6BAT - chains A and C of the 3 polymer chains in the assembly; structure by X-ray diffraction, 3.40 A resolution.

[Chain A (and C)]
Protein: Glutamate transporter homolog
Organism: Pyrococcus horikoshii
Notes: chain C of this document is another copy of the same molecule, construct and numbering; everything in this record applies to it too
UniProtKB: O59010 (GLT_PYRHO); residues 1-417 here = UniProt positions 1-417
Amino-acid sequence (420 residues; row label = number of the first residue in the row):
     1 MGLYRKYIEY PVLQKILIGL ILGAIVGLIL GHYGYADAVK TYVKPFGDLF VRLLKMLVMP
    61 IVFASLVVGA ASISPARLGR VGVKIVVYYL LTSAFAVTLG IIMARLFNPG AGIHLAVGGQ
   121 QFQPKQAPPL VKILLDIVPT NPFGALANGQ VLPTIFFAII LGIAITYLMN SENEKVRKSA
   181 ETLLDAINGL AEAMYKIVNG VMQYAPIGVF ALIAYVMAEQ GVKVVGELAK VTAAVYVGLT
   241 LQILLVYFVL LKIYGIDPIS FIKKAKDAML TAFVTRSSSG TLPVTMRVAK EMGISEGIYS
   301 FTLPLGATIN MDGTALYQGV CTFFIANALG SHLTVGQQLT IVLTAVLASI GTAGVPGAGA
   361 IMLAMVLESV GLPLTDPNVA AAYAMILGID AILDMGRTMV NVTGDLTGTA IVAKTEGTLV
Not modelled in the structure: 1-8, 417-420
Differences from the reference sequence: expression tag (418-420)
Bound ions: Na+ site 1: S278, G306, N310, N401, D405; Na+ site 2: T308, S349, I350, T352
Residues lining bound ligands: aspartic acid (ASP): R276, S277, S278, S279, M311, T314, T352, A353, G354, V355, P356, G357, A358, G359, D394, R397, T398, N401
Reported in the primary citation:
  - binding site for aspartic acid: R397
  - specificity-determining residues: R397
  - mutagenesis - G396S/R397C (500 +/- 200 uM), R397C: decreased binding to TBOA
  - mutagenesis - G396S/R397C (120 +/- 20 uM), R397C (110 +/- 10 uM): increased binding to benzylserine
  - mutagenesis - R397C: increased binding to Benzylcysteine
  - mutagenesis - G396S/R397C (280 +/- 60 uM): increased binding to benzylcysteine
  - contacts within the chain: Y236-G396, L239-G396 (proposed by the authors, not directly observed)
  - mutagenesis - R397C (93 +/- 1%): increased binding to L-cysteine
  - mutagenesis - R397C (70 +/- 3%): increased binding to L-methionine
  - mutagenesis - R397C (84 +/- 3%): increased binding to L-valine

[Interface between chain A and chain C]
Contacting residue pairs (49; chain A residue first):
  V131(A) with P45(C), hydrophobic
  L135(A) with P45(C); L49(C), hydrophobic; R52(C), hydrogen bond (backbone-side chain)
  D136(A) with R52(C), salt bridge
  V138(A) with L49(C), hydrophobic; R52(C), hydrogen bond (backbone-side chain); L53(C), hydrophobic; M56(C), hydrophobic
  P139(A) with R52(C); M56(C)
  T140(A) with R52(C); K55(C); M56(C)
  N141(A) with M59(C); L146(C), hydrogen bond (side chain-backbone); A147(C), hydrogen bond (side chain-backbone); N148(C); G149(C)
  P142(A) with M56(C)
  F143(A) with M59(C), hydrophobic; P60(C); L146(C), hydrophobic
  G144(A) with A147(C), hydrogen bond (backbone-backbone)
  F156(A) with L53(C), hydrophobic; M56(C), hydrophobic
  F157(A) with M56(C), hydrophobic; M194(C), hydrophobic
  I160(A) with M56(C), hydrophobic; I197(C), hydrophobic
  L161(A) with L190(C), hydrophobic; A193(C), hydrophobic
  A164(A) with A193(C); I197(C), hydrophobic
  Y167(A) with K196(C)
  L168(A) with G189(C); E192(C); A193(C)
  V176(A) with E192(C)
  K178(A) with E181(C), salt bridge; D185(C), salt bridge
  S179(A) with D185(C); N188(C), hydrogen bond; G189(C)
  T182(A) with T182(C); D185(C)
  L183(A) with A186(C); G189(C); L190(C)
Also at the interface, not in a pair above, chain A (24 interface residues in all): A147, K175
Also at the interface, not in a pair above, chain C (25 interface residues in all): D48

[In short]
Chain A and chain C form an interface of 24 and 25 residues respectively; the contacts include 6 hydrogen
bonds and 3 salt bridges. Polar contacts include D136(A)-R52(C), K178(A)-E181(C) and K178(A)-D185(C). From the
paper: a binding site for aspartic acid at R397(A); G396S/R397C and R397C of chain A reduce binding to TBOA.
Both chains are Glutamate transporter homolog (Pyrococcus horikoshii). Entry 6BAT (Crystal Structure of
Wild-Type GltPh in complex with L-aspartate) was determined by X-ray diffraction (same publication as 6BAU,
6BAV and 6BMI).
